Entry 3L1Y (X-ray diffraction, 1.60 A resolution); this record covers chain A.

# Chain A
Protein: Ubiquitin-conjugating enzyme E2 D2
From: Homo sapiens
Notes: EC 6.3.2.19
UniProtKB: P62837 (UB2D2_HUMAN); numbering as in UniProt (aligned over 1-147)
Chain sequence (157 residues; numbered -9 to 147; the number before each row is that of its first residue; numbers below 1 keep their minus sign (Met-9 is residue -9)):
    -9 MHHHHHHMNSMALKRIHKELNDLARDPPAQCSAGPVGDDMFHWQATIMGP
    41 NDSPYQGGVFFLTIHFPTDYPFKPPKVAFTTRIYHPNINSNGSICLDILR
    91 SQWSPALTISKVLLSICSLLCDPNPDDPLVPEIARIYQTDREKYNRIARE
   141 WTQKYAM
Disordered / not traced: -9 to -5
Differences from the reference sequence: expression tag (-9 to 0)
From the paper describing this entry:
  - allosteric site: Thr36, Ile37, Asp87, Ser91, Ile106
  - catalytic residues: Cys85 (citing earlier work)

# In short
The paper reports the catalytic residue Cys85; an allosteric site at Thr36, Ile37 and Asp87 among others.
Chain A is Ubiquitin-conjugating enzyme E2 D2 (Homo sapiens); the structure, Crystal structure of human UBC4
E2 conjugating enzyme, was determined by X-ray diffraction together with 3L1X and 3L1Z from the same study.
